5BKE - chains A and F of the 7 polymer chains in the assembly; structure by X-ray diffraction, 2.15 A resolution.

[Chain A (and F)]
Molecule: Alpha-ketoglutarate-dependent 2,4-dichlorophenoxyacetate dioxygenase
Source organism: Bradyrhizobium diazoefficiens (strain JCM 10833 / IAM 13628 / NBRC 14792 / USDA 110)
Notes: EC 1.14.11.-; chain F of this document is another copy of the same molecule, construct and numbering; everything in this record applies to it too
Reference sequence: Q89UC4 (Q89UC4_BRADU); residue numbers follow UniProt; this construct covers 1-295
Chain sequence (295 residues; row label = number of the first residue in the row):
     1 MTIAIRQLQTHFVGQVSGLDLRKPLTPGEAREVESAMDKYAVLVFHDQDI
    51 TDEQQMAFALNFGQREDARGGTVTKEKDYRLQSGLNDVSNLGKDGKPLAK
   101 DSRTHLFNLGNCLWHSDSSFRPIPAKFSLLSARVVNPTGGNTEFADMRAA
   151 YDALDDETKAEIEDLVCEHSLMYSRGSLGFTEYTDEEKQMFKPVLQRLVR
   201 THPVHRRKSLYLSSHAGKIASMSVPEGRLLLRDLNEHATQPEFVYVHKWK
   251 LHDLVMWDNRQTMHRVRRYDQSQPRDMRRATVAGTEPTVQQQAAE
Not modelled in the structure: 68-83, 292-295 (chain F: 1, 67-103, 291-295)
Bound ions: Mn2+: H115, D117, H264 (together with N-oxalylglycine)
Residues lining bound ligands: N-oxalylglycine (OGA): V88, N111, H115, D117, L130, T142, W249, W257, H264, V266, R275, R279
Reported in the primary citation:
  - Mn2+ coordination: D117, H264
  - binding site for N-oxalylglycine: R275, R279
  - specificity-determining residues: N90 to C112 (proposed by the authors, not directly observed)

[Chain A / chain F interface]
Contacting residue pairs - 26 pairs, chain A then chain F:
  P24(A) with E53(F)
  L25(A) with R65(F), hydrogen bond (backbone-side chain)
  P27(A) with R65(F)
  A30(A) with R65(F)
  E34(A) with Q64(F), hydrogen bond
  L60(A) with L60(F); N61(F); G63(F)
  N61(A) with L60(F); Q64(F), hydrogen bond (backbone-side chain); R65(F), hydrogen bond
  F62(A) with Q64(F)
  G63(A) with L60(F); G63(F); Q64(F)
  Q64(A) with E34(F), hydrogen bond; N61(F); F62(F); G63(F); K126(F), hydrogen bond
  R65(A) with L25(F), hydrogen bond (side chain-backbone); P27(F); A30(F); N61(F), hydrogen bond
  G84(A) with P27(F)
  K126(A) with Q64(F), hydrogen bond
Also at the interface, not in a pair above, chain A (17 interface residues in all): T26, E53, D67, T285
Also at the interface, not in a pair above, chain F (15 interface residues in all): P24, R31, T285

[Overview]
17 residues of chain A and 15 residues of chain F are in contact, with 9 hydrogen bonds. Among the polar pairs
are L25(A)-R65(F), E34(A)-Q64(F) and N61(A)-Q64(F). Chain A binds N-oxalylglycine. From the paper: a binding
site for N-oxalylglycine at R275(A) and R279(A); Mn2+ coordination by D117(A) and H264(A).
Both chains are Alpha-ketoglutarate-dependent 2,4-dichlorophenoxyacetate dioxygenase (Bradyrhizobium
diazoefficiens (strain JCM 10833 / IAM 13628 / NBRC 14792 / USDA 110)). Entry 5BKE (Crystal structure of AAD-2
in complex with Mn(II) and N-oxalylglycine) was determined by X-ray diffraction, deposited together with 5BK9,
5BKB, 5BKC and 5BKD.
